PDB entry 9BZD | electron microscopy, 3.82 A resolution | chains A and D of the 4 polymer chains in the assembly

Chain A:
Name: Ribonucleoside-diphosphate reductase subunit alpha
From: Bacillus subtilis
Notes: EC 1.17.4.1
Reference sequence: P50620 (RIR1_BACSU); numbering as in UniProt (aligned over 1-700)
Amino-acid sequence (700 residues; row label = number of the first residue in the row):
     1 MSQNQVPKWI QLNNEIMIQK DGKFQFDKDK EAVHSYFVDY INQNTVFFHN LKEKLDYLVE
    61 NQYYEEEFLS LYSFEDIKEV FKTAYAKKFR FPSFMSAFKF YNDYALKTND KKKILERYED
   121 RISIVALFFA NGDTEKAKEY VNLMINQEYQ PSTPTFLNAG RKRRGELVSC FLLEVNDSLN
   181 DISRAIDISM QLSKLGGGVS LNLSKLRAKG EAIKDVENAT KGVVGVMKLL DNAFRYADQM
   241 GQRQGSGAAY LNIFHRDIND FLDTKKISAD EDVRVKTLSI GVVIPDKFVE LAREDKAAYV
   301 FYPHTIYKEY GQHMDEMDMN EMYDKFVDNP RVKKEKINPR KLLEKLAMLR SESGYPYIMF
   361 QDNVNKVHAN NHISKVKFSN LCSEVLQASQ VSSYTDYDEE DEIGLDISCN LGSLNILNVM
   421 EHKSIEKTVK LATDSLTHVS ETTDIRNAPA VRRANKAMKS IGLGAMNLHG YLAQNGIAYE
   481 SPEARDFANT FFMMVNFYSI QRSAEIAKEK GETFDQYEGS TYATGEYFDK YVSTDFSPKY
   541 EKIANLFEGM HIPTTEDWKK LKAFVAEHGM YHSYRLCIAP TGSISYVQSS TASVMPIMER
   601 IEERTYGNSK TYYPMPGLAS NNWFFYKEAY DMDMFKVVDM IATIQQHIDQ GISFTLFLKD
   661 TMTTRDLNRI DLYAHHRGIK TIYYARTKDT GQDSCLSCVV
Not modelled in the structure: 1-5, 689-700
Ligand contacts:
  - ATP (adenosine-5'-triphosphate): Val33, His34, Phe37, Asn42, Phe89, Arg90, Phe91, Arg117
  - GDP (guanosine-5'-diphosphate): Val46, Phe47, Phe48, His49, Asn50, Leu51, Lys54, Lys78, Phe81, Lys82, Tyr85, Asp120
  - dTTP (TTP), molecule 1: Asp177, Ser178, Leu179, Ile182, Leu206, Arg207, Ala212, Ile213, Lys214, Ala219, Thr220, Lys221, His304
  - dTTP (TTP), molecule 2: Lys194, Tyr236, Ala237, Asp238, Met240
From the paper describing this entry:
  - catalytic residues: Cys382, Tyr684 (citing earlier work)

Chain D:
Name: Ribonucleoside-diphosphate reductase subunit beta
From: Bacillus subtilis
Notes: EC 1.17.4.1
Reference sequence: P50621 (RIR2_BACSU); residue numbers follow UniProt; this construct covers 1-329
Amino-acid sequence (350 residues; each row starts with the number of its first residue; numbers below 1 keep their minus sign (Met-20 is residue -20)):
   -20 MGSSHHHHHH SSGLVPRGSH MMTKIYDAAN WSKHEDDFTQ MFYNQNVKQF WLPEEIALNG
    40 DLLTWKYLGK NEQDTYMKVL AGLTLLDTEQ GNTGMPIVAE HVDGHQRKAV LNFMAMMENA
   100 VHAKSYSNIF MTLAPTETIN EVFEWVKQNK YLQKKAQMIV GLYKAIQKDD EISLFKAMVA
   160 SVYLESFLFY SGFYYPLYFY GQGKLMQSGE IINLILRDEA IHGVYVGLLA QEIYNKQTEE
   220 KKAELREFAI DLLNQLYENE LEYTEDLYDQ VGLSHDVKKF IRYNANKALM NLGFDPYFEE
   280 EDINPIVLNG LNTKTKSHDF FSMKGNGYKK ATVEPLKDDD FYFEDEKEQI
Not modelled in the structure: -20 to 15, 291-308, 323-329
Sequence notes: initiating methionine (-20); expression tag (-19 to 0)
Metal / ion sites: Mn2+ site 1: Asp66, Glu97, His101, Glu198; Mn2+ site 2: Glu97, Glu164, Glu198, His201

Chain A / chain D interface:
Pairs across the interface (7):
  Ile267(A) - Lys27(D)
  Ser268(A) - Gln24(D)
  Ser268(A) - Lys27(D)
  Ser268(A) - Arg196(D)  hydrogen bond
  Asp270(A) - Gln24(D)
  Glu271(A) - Lys27(D)  salt bridge
  Arg274(A) - Lys27(D)
Other interface residues (no listed pair), chain D (4 interface residues in all): Gln28

Summary:
Chain A and chain D form an interface of 5 and 4 residues respectively; the contacts include 1 hydrogen bond
and 1 salt bridge. Polar pairs include Glu271(A)-Lys27(D) and Ser268(A)-Arg196(D). Chain A binds ATP, GDP and
dTTP. Asp66(D), Glu97(D), His101(D) and Glu198(D) form the Mn2+ site 1. The paper reports catalytic residues
Cys382(A) and Tyr684(A).
Chain A is Ribonucleoside-diphosphate reductase subunit alpha and chain D is Ribonucleoside-diphosphate
reductase subunit beta, both from Bacillus subtilis; the structure, Class 23 model for combined refinement of
Bacillus subtilis ribonucleotide reductase complex, was determined by electron microscopy (same publication as
9BW3, 9BWX, 9BX2, 9BX3, 9BX6, 9BX8 and 39 further entries).
